Entry 6X4Y (electron microscopy, 3.60 A resolution); this record covers chains J and P of the 9 polymer chains in the assembly.

[Chain J]
Name: DNA-directed RNA polymerase subunit beta'
Organism: Escherichia coli
Notes: EC 2.7.7.6
Reference sequence: A0A4S1NBU2 (A0A4S1NBU2_ECOLX); residues 1-1407 here = UniProt positions 1-1407
Chain sequence (1407 residues; numbered 1 to 1407; the number before each row is that of its first residue):
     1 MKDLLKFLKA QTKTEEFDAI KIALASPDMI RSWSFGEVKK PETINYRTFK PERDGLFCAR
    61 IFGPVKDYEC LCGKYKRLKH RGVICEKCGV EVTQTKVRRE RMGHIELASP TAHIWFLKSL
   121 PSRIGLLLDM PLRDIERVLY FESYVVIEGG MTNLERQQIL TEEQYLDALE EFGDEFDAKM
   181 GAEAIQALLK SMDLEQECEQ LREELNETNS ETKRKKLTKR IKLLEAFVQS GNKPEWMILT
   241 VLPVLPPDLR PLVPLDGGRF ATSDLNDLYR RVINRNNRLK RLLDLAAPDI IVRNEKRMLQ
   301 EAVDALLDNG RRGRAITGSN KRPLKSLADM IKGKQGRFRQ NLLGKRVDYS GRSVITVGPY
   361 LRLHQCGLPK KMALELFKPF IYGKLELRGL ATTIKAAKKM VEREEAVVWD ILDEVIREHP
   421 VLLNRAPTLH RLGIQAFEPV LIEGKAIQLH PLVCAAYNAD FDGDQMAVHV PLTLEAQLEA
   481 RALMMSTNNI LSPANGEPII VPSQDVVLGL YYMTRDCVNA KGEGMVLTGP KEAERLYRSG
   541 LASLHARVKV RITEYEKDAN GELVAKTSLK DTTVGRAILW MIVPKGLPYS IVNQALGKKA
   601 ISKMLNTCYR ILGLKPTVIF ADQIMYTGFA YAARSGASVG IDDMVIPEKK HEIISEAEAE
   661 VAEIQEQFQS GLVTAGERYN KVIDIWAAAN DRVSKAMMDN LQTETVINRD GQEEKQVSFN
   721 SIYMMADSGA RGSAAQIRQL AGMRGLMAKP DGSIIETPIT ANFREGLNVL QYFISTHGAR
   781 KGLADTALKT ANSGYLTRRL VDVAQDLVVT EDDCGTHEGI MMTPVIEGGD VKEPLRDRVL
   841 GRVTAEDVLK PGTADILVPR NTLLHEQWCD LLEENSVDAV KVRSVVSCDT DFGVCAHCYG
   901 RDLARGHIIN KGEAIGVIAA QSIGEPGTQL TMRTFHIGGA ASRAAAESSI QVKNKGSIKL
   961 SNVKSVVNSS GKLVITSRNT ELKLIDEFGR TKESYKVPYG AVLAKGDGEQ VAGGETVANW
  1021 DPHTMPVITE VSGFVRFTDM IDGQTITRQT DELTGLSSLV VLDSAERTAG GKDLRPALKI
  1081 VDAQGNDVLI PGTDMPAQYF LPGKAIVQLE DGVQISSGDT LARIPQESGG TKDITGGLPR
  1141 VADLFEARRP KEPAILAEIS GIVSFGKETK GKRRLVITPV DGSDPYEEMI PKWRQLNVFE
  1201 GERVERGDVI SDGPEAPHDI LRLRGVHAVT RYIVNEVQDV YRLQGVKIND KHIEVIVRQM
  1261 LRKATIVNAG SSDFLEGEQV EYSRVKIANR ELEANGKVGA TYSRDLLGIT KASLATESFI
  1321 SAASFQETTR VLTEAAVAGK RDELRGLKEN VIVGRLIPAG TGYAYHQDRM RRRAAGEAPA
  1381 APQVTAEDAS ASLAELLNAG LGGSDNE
Disordered / not traced: 1-15, 934-947, 1127-1134, 1374-1407
Sequence notes: conflict Val1384 (Met in A0A4S1NBU2)
Ion coordination: Zn2+ site 1: Cys70, Cys72, Cys85, Cys88; Mg2+: Asp460, Asp464 (shared with 1 residue of chain R); Zn2+ site 2: Cys814, Cys888, Cys895, Cys898

[Chain P]
Molecule: 64-nt DNA strand
Sequence (64 nucleotides; row label = number of the first residue in the row):
     1 GGGTATTCGC CGCGTACCTC TCCTAGCCCG CAAGTATCCT ATTCCTTGCA GCGGTGCCGT
    61 TGGG
Disordered / not traced: 56-64

[How chain J and chain P interact]
Contacting residue pairs - 23 pairs, chain J then chain P:
  Asn209(J) with DG2(P), phosphate contact
  Glu211(J) with DG3(P), phosphate contact
  Lys213(J) with DG2(P), salt bridge to the phosphate
  Lys334(J) with DG14(P), salt bridge to the phosphate; DT15(P), salt bridge to the phosphate
  Arg339(J) with DC13(P), salt bridge to the phosphate; DT15(P), salt bridge to the phosphate
  Arg346(J) with DC17(P), salt bridge to the phosphate
  Arg352(J) with DA16(P), sugar contact; DC17(P), sugar contact
  Ala426(J) with DT15(P), base contact; DA16(P), sugar contact
  Pro427(J) with DT15(P), base contact
  Thr790(J) with DG14(P), base contact
  Ala791(J) with DG14(P), base contact
  Gly794(J) with DG14(P), sugar contact
  Tyr795(J) with DC13(P), sugar contact; DG14(P), sugar contact
  Lys1172(J) with DT4(P), salt bridge to the phosphate
  Gln1326(J) with DG12(P), phosphate contact
  Glu1327(J) with DC11(P), phosphate contact; DG12(P), hydrogen bond to the phosphate
  Thr1329(J) with DC11(P), phosphate contact
Also at the interface, not in a pair above, chain J (19 interface residues in all): Arg311, Arg798
Also at the interface, not in a pair above, chain P (13 interface residues in all): DG1, DA5, DC10

[Overview]
19 residues of chain J and 13 residues of chain P are in contact, with 1 hydrogen bond and 7 salt bridges.
Polar pairs include Glu1327(J)-DG12(P), Lys213(J)-DG2(P) and Lys334(J)-DG14(P). Cys70(J), Cys72(J), Cys85(J)
and Cys88(J) coordinate Zn2+ site 1. Asp460(J) and Asp464(J) form the Mg2+ site.
Here chain J is DNA-directed RNA polymerase subunit beta' (Escherichia coli) and chain P is a 64-nt DNA
strand. Entry 6X4Y (Mfd-bound E.coli RNA polymerase elongation complex - IV state) was determined by electron
microscopy, deposited together with 6X26, 6X2F, 6X2N, 6X43, 6X4W and 6X50.
